2ZAV - chain A; structure by X-ray diffraction, 1.70 A resolution.

Chain A:
Molecule: Arginase-1
Source organism: Homo sapiens
Notes: EC 3.5.3.1
Reference sequence: P05089 (ARGI1_HUMAN); residue numbers follow UniProt; this construct covers 1-322
Sequence (322 residues; row label = number of the first residue in the row):
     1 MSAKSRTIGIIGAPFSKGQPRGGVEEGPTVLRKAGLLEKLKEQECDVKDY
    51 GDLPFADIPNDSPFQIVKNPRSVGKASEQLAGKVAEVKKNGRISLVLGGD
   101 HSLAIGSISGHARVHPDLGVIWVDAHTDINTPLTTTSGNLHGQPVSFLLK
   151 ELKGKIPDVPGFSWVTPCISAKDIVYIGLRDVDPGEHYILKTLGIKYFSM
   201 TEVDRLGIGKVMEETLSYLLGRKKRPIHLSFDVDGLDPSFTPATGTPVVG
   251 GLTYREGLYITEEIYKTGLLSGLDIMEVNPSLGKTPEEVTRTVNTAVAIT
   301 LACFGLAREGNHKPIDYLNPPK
Disordered / not traced: 1-5, 320-322
UniProt features mapped onto this chain:
  - binding site (Mn(2+)): His101, Asp124, His126, Asp128, Asp232, Asp234
  - binding site (substrate): His126 to Asn130, Ser137 to Asn139, Asp183, Thr246, Glu277
  - modified residue: Lys17 (N6-succinyllysine), Ser62 (Phosphoserine), Ser72 (Phosphoserine), Lys75 (N6-succinyllysine), Ser163 (Phosphoserine), Ser217 (Phosphoserine)
  - natural variant: Ile11 (I11T: In ARGIN), Gly27 (G27D: In ARGIN), Gly74 (G74V: In ARGIN), Ala125 (A125V: In ARGIN), Thr134 (T134I: In ARGIN), Gly138 (G138V: In ARGIN), Arg180 (R180T: In ARGIN), Gly235 (G235R: In ARGIN), Arg308 (R308Q: In ARGIN)
Metal / ion sites: Mn2+ site 1: Asp124, Asp232, Asp234; Mn2+ site 2: Asp124, Asp128, Asp232

In short:
Asp124, Asp232 and Asp234 form the Mn2+ site 1. The Mn2+ site 2 is built by Asp124, Asp128 and Asp232. From
UniProt: 6 Mn2+-binding residues and 11 substrate-binding residues.
Chain A is Arginase-1 (Homo sapiens); the structure, Arginase I (homo sapiens): native and unliganded
structure at 1.70 A resolution, was determined by X-ray diffraction (same publication as 2PHA and 2PHO).
